PDB entry 1WD3 | X-ray diffraction, 1.75 A resolution | chain A

== Chain A ==
Protein: alpha-L-arabinofuranosidase B
Source organism: Aspergillus kawachii
Notes: EC 3.2.1.55
Chain sequence (482 residues; each row starts with the number of its first residue):
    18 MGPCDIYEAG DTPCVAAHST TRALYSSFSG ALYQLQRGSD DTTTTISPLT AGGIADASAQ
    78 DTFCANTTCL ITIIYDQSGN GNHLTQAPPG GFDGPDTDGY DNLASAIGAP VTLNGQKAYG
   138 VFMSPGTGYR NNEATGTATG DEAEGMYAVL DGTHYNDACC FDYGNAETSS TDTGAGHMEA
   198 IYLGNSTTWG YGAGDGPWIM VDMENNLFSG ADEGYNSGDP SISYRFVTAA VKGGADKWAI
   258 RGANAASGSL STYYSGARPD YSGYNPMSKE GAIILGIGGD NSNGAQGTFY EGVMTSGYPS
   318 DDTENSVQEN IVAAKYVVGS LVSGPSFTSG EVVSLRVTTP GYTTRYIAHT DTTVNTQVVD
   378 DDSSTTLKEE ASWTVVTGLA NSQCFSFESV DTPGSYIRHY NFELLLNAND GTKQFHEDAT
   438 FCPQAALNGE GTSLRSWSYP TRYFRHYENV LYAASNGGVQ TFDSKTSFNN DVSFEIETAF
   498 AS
Disulfides: Cys-21/Cys-31, Cys-81/Cys-86, Cys-176/Cys-177, Cys-401/Cys-439
Covalently attached groups: N-acetylglucosamine (NAG) linked to Asn-202
Construct notes: initiating methionine (18)

== In short ==
Chain A is alpha-L-arabinofuranosidase B (Aspergillus kawachii); the structure, Crystal structure of
arabinofuranosidase, was determined by X-ray diffraction (same publication as 1WD4).
